PDB entry 8A1V | electron microscopy, 2.73 A resolution | chains B and C of the 6 polymer chains in the assembly

# Chain B
Molecule: Na(+)-translocating NADH-quinone reductase subunit B
Organism: Vibrio cholerae
Notes: EC 7.2.1.1
UniProtKB: A0A085SSI3 (A0A085SSI3_VIBCL); numbering as in UniProt (aligned over 1-415)
Chain sequence (415 residues; numbered 1 to 415; the number before each row is that of its first residue):
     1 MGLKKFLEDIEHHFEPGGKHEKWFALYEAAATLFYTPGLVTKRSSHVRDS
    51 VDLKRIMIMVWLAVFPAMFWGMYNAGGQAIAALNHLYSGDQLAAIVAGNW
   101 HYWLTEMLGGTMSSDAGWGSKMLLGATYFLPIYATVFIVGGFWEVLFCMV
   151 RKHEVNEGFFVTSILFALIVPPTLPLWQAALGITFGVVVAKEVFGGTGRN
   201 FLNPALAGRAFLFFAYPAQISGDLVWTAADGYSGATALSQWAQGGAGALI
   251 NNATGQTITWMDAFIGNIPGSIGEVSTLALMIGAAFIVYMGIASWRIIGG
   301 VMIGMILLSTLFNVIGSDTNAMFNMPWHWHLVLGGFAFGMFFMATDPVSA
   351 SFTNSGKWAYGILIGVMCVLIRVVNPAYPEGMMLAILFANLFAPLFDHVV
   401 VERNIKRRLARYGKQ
Not modelled in the structure: 1-19, 415
Covalently attached groups: flavin mononucleotide (FMN) linked to Thr-236
Metal / ion sites: Na+ site 1: Ala-263, Val-275, Val-332; Na+ site 2: Ile-371, Arg-372, Asn-375, Tyr-378
Ligand contacts:
  - 1,2-Distearoyl-sn-glycerophosphoethanolamine (3PE), molecule 1: Trp-143, Phe-147, Val-150, Arg-151, His-153, Thr-184, Phe-185, Val-188, Val-189
  - 1,2-Distearoyl-sn-glycerophosphoethanolamine (3PE), molecule 2: Trp-260, Met-261, Phe-264, Met-281, Trp-327, His-328, Trp-329, Leu-331
  - FMN (flavin mononucleotide), molecule 1: Ile-169, Leu-206, Arg-209, Phe-213, Trp-226, Ala-237, Leu-238, Ser-239, Gly-270, Ser-271, Glu-274, Gly-334, Gly-335, Phe-338, Gly-339, Met-343, Tyr-378, Pro-379, Glu-380, Gly-381, Met-382, Met-383, Leu-384
  - FMN, molecule 2: Phe-213, Phe-214, Pro-217, Ser-221, Gly-222, Asp-223, Gln-243, Ala-377, Tyr-378, Pro-379
  - riboflavin (RBF): Ile-56, Met-57, Val-60, Gly-158, Val-161, Thr-162, Leu-165, Gly-196, Thr-197, Gly-198, Arg-199, Asn-200, Leu-202, Asn-203, Pro-204, Ala-205, Ile-292, Phe-342, Met-343, Thr-345, Asp-346, Pro-347, Val-348, Ser-349
  - ubiquinone-2 (UQ2): Leu-26, Ala-29, Ala-30, Leu-33, Phe-137, Ile-138, Gly-141, Phe-142, Glu-144, Val-145, Val-155, Asn-156, Phe-159, Phe-160
Reported in the primary citation:
  - binding site for ubiquinone-2: Leu-26, Ala-29, Leu-33, Gly-141, Asn-156, Phe-159
  - mutagenesis - F338A, F342A, D346A: decreased catalytic activity
  - mutagenesis - D346A: decreased growth
  - specificity-determining residues: Leu-33 (by similarity / conservation)

# Chain C
Molecule: Na(+)-translocating NADH-quinone reductase subunit C
Organism: Vibrio cholerae
Notes: EC 7.2.1.1
UniProtKB: A0A085R7S2 (A0A085R7S2_VIBCL); residue numbers follow UniProt; this construct covers 1-257
Chain sequence (257 residues; row label = number of the first residue in the row):
     1 MASNNDSIKKTLFVVIALSLVCSIIVSAAAVGLRDKQKENAALDKQSKIL
    51 QVAGIEAKGSKQIVELFNKSIEPRLVDFNTGDFVEGDAANYDQRKAAKEA
   101 SESIKLTAEQDKAKIQRRANVGVVYLVKDGDKTSKVILPVHGNGLWSMMY
   151 AFVAVETDGNTVSGLTYYEQGETPGLGGEVENPAWRAQWVGKKLFDENHK
   201 PAIKIVKGGAPQGSEHGVDGLSGATLTSNGVQNTFDFWLGDMGFGPFLTK
   251 VRDGGLN
Not modelled in the structure: 1-6, 255-257
Covalently attached groups: flavin mononucleotide (FMN) linked to Thr-225
Ligand contacts: FMN (flavin mononucleotide): Leu-145, Trp-146, Glu-172, Thr-173, Leu-176, Gly-177, Lys-207, Gly-223, Ala-224, Leu-226, Thr-227

# How chain B and chain C interact
Pairs across the interface (7; chain B residue first):
  Pro-217(B) with Leu-176(C), hydrophobic
  Ala-218(B) with Leu-176(C), hydrophobic
  Pro-376(B) with Leu-145(C), hydrophobic; Leu-226(C)
  Ala-377(B) with Leu-145(C); Trp-146(C), hydrophobic
  Tyr-378(B) with Trp-146(C)
Also at the interface, not in a pair above, chain B (7 interface residues in all): Ser-221, Gln-243
Also at the interface, not in a pair above, chain C (6 interface residues in all): Thr-173, Lys-207

# Overview
7 residues of chain B and 6 residues of chain C are in contact. Bound to chain B: riboflavin,
1,2-Distearoyl-sn-glycerophosphoethanolamine, ubiquinone-2 and flavin mononucleotide. Flavin mononucleotide is
covalently linked to Thr-236(B). The paper reports a binding site for ubiquinone-2 at Leu-26(B), Ala-29(B) and
Leu-33(B) among others; F338A, F342A and D346A of chain B reduce catalytic activity.
Here chain B is Na(+)-translocating NADH-quinone reductase subunit B and chain C is Na(+)-translocating
NADH-quinone reductase subunit C, both from Vibrio cholerae. Entry 8A1V (Sodium pumping NADH-quinone
oxidoreductase with substrate Q2) was determined by electron microscopy together with 8A1T, 8A1U, 8A1W, 8A1X,
8A1Y, 8ACW and 8ACY from the same study.
